PDB entry 7YMS | electron microscopy, 2.90 A resolution | chains A and E of the 6 polymer chains in the assembly

# Chain A
Name: Capsid protein VP1
Organism: Coxsackievirus A16
Notes: EC 3.4.22.29, 3.6.1.15, 3.4.22.28, 2.7.7.48
Reference sequence: M4TAU2 (M4TAU2_9ENTO); residues 1-297 here correspond to UniProt positions 566-862 (UniProt number = residue number + 565)
Amino-acid sequence (297 residues; row label = number of the first residue in the row):
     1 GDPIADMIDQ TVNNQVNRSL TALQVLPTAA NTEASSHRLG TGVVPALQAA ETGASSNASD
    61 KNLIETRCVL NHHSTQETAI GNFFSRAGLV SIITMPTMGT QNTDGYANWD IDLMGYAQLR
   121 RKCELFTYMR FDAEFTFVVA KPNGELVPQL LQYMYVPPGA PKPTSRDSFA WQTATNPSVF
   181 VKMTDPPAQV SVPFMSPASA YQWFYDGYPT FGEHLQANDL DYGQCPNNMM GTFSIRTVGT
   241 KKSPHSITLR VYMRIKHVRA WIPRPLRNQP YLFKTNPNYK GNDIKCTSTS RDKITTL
Unresolved in the structure: 1, 9-22

# Chain E
Name: The light chain of fab 9B5
Organism: Coxsackievirus A16
Notes: antibody fragment or engineered binder
Amino-acid sequence (214 residues; row label = number of the first residue in the row):
     1 DIQMTQSPAS LSVSVGETVT ITCRASENIY SNLAWYQQKQ GKSPQLLVYA ATNLADGVPS
    61 RFSGSGSGTQ YSLKINSLQS EDFGTYYCQQ FWDTPFTFGS GTKLAIKRAD AAPTVSIFPP
   121 SSEQLTSGGA SVVCFLNNFY PKDINVKWKI DGSERQNGVL NSWTDQDSKD STYSMSSTLT
   181 LTKDEYERHN SYTCEATHKT STSPIVKSFN RNEC
Unresolved in the structure: 214
Cystine bridges: C23-C88, C134-C194

# How chain A and chain E interact
Residue-residue contacts (6):
  D104(A) - T94(E)
  R166(A) - D93(E)  salt bridge
  K241(A) - E27(E)
  K242(A) - W92(E)
  P244(A) - Y30(E)
  P244(A) - W92(E)  hydrophobic
Interface residues without a listed pair, chain A (6 interface residues in all): S243
Interface features reported in the paper:
  - specific contacts: R166(A)-D93(E) (salt bridge), K242(A)-W92(E) (hydrogen bond)
  - epitope / paratope residues, chain A: R166(A), K242(A)
  - epitope / paratope residues, chain E: W92(E), D93(E)

# In short
Chain A and chain E form an interface of 6 and 5 residues respectively, with 1 salt bridge. Its one
salt-bridged contact is R166(A)-D93(E). The authors report a salt bridge between R166(A) and D93(E); a
hydrogen bond between K242(A) and W92(E). The paper reports epitope/paratope residues R166(A), K242(A) and
W92(E) among others.
Chain A is Capsid protein VP1 and chain E is the light chain of fab 9B5, both from Coxsackievirus A16; the
structure, Cryo-EM structure of Coxsackievirus A16 in complex with a neutralizing antibody 9B5, was determined
by electron microscopy (same publication as 7YV2, 7YV7, 7YRF, 7YRH and 7Y7M).
